8GU4 - chain A; structure by X-ray diffraction, 1.50 A resolution.

== Chain A ==
Molecule: Poly(ethylene terephthalate) hydrolase
From: Ideonella sakaiensis (strain NBRC 110686 / TISTR 2288 / 201-F6)
Notes: EC 3.1.1.101
UniProt: A0A0K8P6T7 (PETH_IDESA); residues 1-263 here correspond to UniProt positions 28-290 (UniProt number = residue number + 27)
Chain sequence (282 residues; row label = number of the first residue in the row; numbering starts at 0):
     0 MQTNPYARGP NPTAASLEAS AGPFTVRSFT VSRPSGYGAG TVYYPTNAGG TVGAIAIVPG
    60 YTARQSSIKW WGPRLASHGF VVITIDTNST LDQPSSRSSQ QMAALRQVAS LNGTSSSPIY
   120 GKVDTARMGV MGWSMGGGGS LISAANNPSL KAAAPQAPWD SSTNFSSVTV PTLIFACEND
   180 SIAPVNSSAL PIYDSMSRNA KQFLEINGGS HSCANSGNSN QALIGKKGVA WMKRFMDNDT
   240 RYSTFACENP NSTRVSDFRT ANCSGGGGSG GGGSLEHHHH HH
Not modelled in the structure: 0, 270-281
Sequence notes: initiating methionine (0); expression tag (264-281)
Disulfide bonds: Cys176-Cys212, Cys246-Cys262
From the paper describing this entry:
  - mutagenesis - S160A: abolished catalytic activity on PET

== Overview ==
From the paper: S160A abolishes catalytic activity on PET.
Chain A is Poly(ethylene terephthalate) hydrolase (Ideonella sakaiensis (strain NBRC 110686 / TISTR 2288 /
201-F6)); the structure, Poly(ethylene terephthalate) hydrolase (IsPETase)-linker, was determined by X-ray
diffraction (same publication as 8GU5).
